Entry 6TDW (electron microscopy, 3.80 A resolution); this record covers chains H and N of the 7 polymer chains in the assembly.

== Chain H ==
Name: subunit d
Source organism: Euglena gracilis
Amino-acid sequence (476 residues; each row starts with the number of its first residue):
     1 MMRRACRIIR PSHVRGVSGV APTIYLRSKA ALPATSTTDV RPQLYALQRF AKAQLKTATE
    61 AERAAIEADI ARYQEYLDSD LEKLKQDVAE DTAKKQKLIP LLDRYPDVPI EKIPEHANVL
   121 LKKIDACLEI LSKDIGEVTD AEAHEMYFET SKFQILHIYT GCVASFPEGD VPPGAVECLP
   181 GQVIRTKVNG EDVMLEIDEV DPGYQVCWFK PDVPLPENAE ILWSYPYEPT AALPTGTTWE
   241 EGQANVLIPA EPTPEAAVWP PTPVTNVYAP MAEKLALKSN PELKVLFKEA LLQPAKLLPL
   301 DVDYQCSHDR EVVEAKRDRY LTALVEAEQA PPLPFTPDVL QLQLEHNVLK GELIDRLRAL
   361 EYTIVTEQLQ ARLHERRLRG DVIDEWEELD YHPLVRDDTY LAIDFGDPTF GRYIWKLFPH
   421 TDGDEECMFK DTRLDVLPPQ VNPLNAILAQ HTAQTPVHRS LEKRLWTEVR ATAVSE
Not modelled in the structure: 1-16, 126-258, 360-437

== Chain N ==
Name: subunit b
Source organism: Euglena gracilis
Amino-acid sequence (112 residues; row label = number of the first residue in the row):
     1 MPSTSPADKD VPMSILHTHG LSYVNWCMSL APGLLVFEGF FRARYYRSRV PPSRTVLMNG
    61 LKMRMFSLAR QQAPKIVHKP VLSPIPEHLR LVKNVAQVQI DMLKLLNAQA AK
Not modelled in the structure: 1-81

== Interface between chain H and chain N ==
Pairs across the interface (33):
  Ile110(H) - Gln99(N)
  Ile110(H) - Ile100(N)  hydrophobic
  Ile110(H) - Leu103(N)  hydrophobic
  Glu111(H) - Ile100(N)
  Pro114(H) - Gln97(N)
  Ala117(H) - Lys93(N)
  Asn118(H) - Lys93(N)  hydrogen bond
  Leu120(H) - Leu89(N)  hydrophobic
  Leu121(H) - Pro86(N)  hydrophobic
  Leu121(H) - Lys93(N)
  Ile124(H) - Ile85(N)  hydrophobic
  Trp259(H) - Leu82(N)  hydrophobic
  Trp259(H) - Pro84(N)
  Trp259(H) - Glu87(N)
  Pro261(H) - Glu87(N)
  Thr262(H) - Leu91(N)
  Val264(H) - Asn94(N)
  Val264(H) - Val98(N)  hydrophobic
  Asn266(H) - Val98(N)
  Tyr268(H) - Met102(N)  hydrophobic
  Tyr268(H) - Leu105(N)  hydrophobic
  Ala269(H) - Asp101(N)
  Met271(H) - Leu105(N)  hydrophobic
  Ala272(H) - Leu105(N)
  Leu275(H) - Ala108(N)  hydrophobic
  Leu333(H) - Leu105(N)  hydrophobic
  Leu333(H) - Gln109(N)
  Pro337(H) - Gln109(N)
  Leu342(H) - Met102(N)  hydrophobic
  His346(H) - Gln99(N)
  His346(H) - Leu103(N)
  Leu349(H) - Val95(N)  hydrophobic
  Leu349(H) - Gln99(N)
Also at the interface, not in a pair above, chain H (26 interface residues in all): Ile113, Leu353, Leu357
Also at the interface, not in a pair above, chain N (24 interface residues in all): Ser83, Val92, Ala96, Leu106

== Summary ==
The interface between chain H and chain N involves 26 residues on one side and 24 on the other, with 1
hydrogen bond. The hydrogen-bonded pair is Asn118(H)-Lys93(N).
Here chain H is subunit d and chain N is subunit b, both from Euglena gracilis. Entry 6TDW (Cryo-EM structure
of Euglena gracilis mitochondrial ATP synthase, peripheral stalk, rotational state 1) was determined by
electron microscopy together with 6TDU, 6TDV, 6TDX, 6TDY, 6TDZ and 6TE0 from the same study.
